Entry 6JDC (X-ray diffraction, 2.27 A resolution); this record covers chain A.

== Chain A ==
Name: N-acetylmannosamine kinase
From: Haemophilus influenzae 86-028NP
Notes: EC 2.7.1.60
Reference sequence: Q4QP43 (NANK_HAEI8); numbering as in UniProt (aligned over 1-290)
Amino-acid sequence (290 residues; numbered 1 to 290; the number before each row is that of its first residue):
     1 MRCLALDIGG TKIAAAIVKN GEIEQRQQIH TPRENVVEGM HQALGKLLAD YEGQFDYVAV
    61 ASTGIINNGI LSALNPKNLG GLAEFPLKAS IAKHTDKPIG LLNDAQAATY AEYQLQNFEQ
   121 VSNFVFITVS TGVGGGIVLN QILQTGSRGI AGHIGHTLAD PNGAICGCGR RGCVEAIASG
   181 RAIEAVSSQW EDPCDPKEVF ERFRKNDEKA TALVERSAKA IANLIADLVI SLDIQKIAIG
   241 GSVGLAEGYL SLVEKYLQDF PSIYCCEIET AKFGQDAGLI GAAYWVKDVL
Unresolved in the structure: 189-209
Bound ions: Zn2+: His156, Cys166, Cys168, Cys173
Small-molecule neighbours: 2-acetamido-2-deoxy-alpha-D-mannopyranose (BM3): Thr63, Gly64, Ile65, Ala73, Leu74, Asn75, Asn78, Leu79, Asn103, Asp104, Ala105, Gly132, Val133, Gly134, His153, His156, Glu175
Swiss-Prot annotation at these positions:
  - binding site (ATP): Ala5 to Lys12, Gly132 to Leu139
  - binding site (Zn(2+)): His156, Cys166, Cys168, Cys173
What the authors report for this chain:
  - binding site for 2-acetamido-2-deoxy-alpha-D-mannopyranose: Gly64, Leu74, Asn75, Asn103, Asp104, His153, His156, Glu175
  - catalytic residues: Asp104, Thr131
  - Zn2+ coordination: His156, Cys166, Cys168, Cys173
  - mutagenesis - T131V: abolished catalytic activity
  - mutagenesis - T131V: unchanged binding to the substrates

== Summary ==
Ligands of chain A: 2-acetamido-2-deoxy-alpha-D-mannopyranose. The Zn2+ site is built by His156, Cys166,
Cys168 and Cys173. Curated annotation (UniProt) lists 16 ATP-binding residues and 4 Zn2+-binding residues.
From the paper: catalytic residues Asp104 and Thr131; T131V abolishes catalytic activity.
Chain A is N-acetylmannosamine kinase (Haemophilus influenzae 86-028NP); the structure, Crystal structure of
N-acetyl mannosmaine kinase in complex with ManNAc from Haemophilus influenzae, was determined by X-ray
diffraction together with 6JDA, 6JDB and 6JDO from the same study.
